1Z02 - chains A and B of the 3 polymer chains in the assembly; structure by X-ray diffraction, 1.80 A resolution.

[Chain A (and B)]
Name: 2-oxo-1,2-dihydroquinoline 8-monooxygenase, oxygenase component
Source organism: Pseudomonas putida
Notes: EC 1.14.13.61; chain B of this document is another copy of the same molecule, construct and numbering; everything in this record applies to it too
UniProt: O05935 (O05935_PSEPU); residues 1-446 here = UniProt positions 1-446
Sequence (446 residues; row label = number of the first residue in the row):
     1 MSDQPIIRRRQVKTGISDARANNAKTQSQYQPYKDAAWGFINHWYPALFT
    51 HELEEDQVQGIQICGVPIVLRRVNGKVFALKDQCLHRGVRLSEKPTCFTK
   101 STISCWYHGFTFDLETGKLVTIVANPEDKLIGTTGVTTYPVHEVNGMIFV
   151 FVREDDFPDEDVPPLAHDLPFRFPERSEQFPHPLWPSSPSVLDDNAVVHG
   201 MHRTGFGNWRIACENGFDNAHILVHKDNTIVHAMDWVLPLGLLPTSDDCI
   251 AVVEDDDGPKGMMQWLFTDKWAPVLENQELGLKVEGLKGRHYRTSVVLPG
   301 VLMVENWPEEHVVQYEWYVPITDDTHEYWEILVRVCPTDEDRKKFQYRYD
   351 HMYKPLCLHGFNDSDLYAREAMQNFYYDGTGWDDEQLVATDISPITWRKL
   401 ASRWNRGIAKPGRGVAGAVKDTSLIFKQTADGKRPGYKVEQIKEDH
Not modelled in the structure: 1-15, 443-446
Bound ions: 2Fe-2S cluster Fe: Cys84, His86, Cys105, His108; Fe ion: His221, His225, Asp365
Ligand contacts: 2Fe-2S cluster (FES): Cys84, His86, Arg87, Val89, Cys105, Tyr107, His108, Gly109, Phe110
Reported in the primary citation:
  - contacts within the chain: Asp218-His221 (hydrogen bond)
  - conformationally variable residues (helix shift, side-chain flip): Asp218, His221 to His225
  - 2Fe-2S cluster coordination: His86, His108

[Chain A / chain B interface]
Contacting residue pairs - 99 pairs, chain A then chain B:
  Gln83(A) - Phe375(B)
  Leu85(A) - Gln386(B)  hydrogen bond (backbone-backbone)
  His86(A) - Glu385(B)
  His86(A) - Gln386(B)  hydrogen bond (backbone-backbone)
  His86(A) - Leu387(B)
  His86(A) - Asp391(B)  salt bridge
  Arg87(A) - Ile211(B)
  Arg87(A) - Glu214(B)  salt bridge
  Arg87(A) - Met372(B)
  Arg87(A) - Phe375(B)
  Arg87(A) - Tyr376(B)  hydrogen bond
  Arg87(A) - Glu385(B)  salt bridge
  Arg87(A) - Arg398(B)
  Gly88(A) - Phe375(B)
  Val89(A) - Ala371(B)
  Val89(A) - Met372(B)  hydrophobic
  Glu93(A) - Ala371(B)
  Lys94(A) - Leu223(B)
  Phe98(A) - Leu223(B)  hydrophobic
  Phe98(A) - Leu282(B)  hydrophobic
  Thr99(A) - Leu280(B)
  Thr102(A) - Leu280(B)
  Cys105(A) - Leu223(B)
  Trp106(A) - Leu223(B)
  Trp106(A) - Val224(B)
  Trp106(A) - Tyr367(B)
  Trp106(A) - Ala368(B)  hydrophobic
  Trp106(A) - Ala371(B)  hydrophobic
  Tyr107(A) - Asn215(B)  hydrogen bond
  Tyr107(A) - His221(B)
  Tyr107(A) - Val224(B)  hydrophobic
  Tyr107(A) - Met372(B)  hydrophobic
  His108(A) - Asp218(B)  salt bridge
  His108(A) - Ala220(B)
  Gly109(A) - Leu223(B)
  Phe110(A) - Gln386(B)
  Phe110(A) - Val388(B)  hydrophobic
  Thr111(A) - Leu280(B)
  Val120(A) - Glu279(B)
  Thr121(A) - Asn277(B)  hydrogen bond
  Thr121(A) - Leu280(B)
  Ile122(A) - Asn277(B)
  Val123(A) - Leu240(B)
  Val123(A) - Asn277(B)
  Val123(A) - Leu280(B)  hydrophobic
  Ala124(A) - Ala220(B)  hydrophobic
  Ala124(A) - Leu240(B)
  Ala124(A) - Leu243(B)
  Ala124(A) - Val274(B)
  Asn125(A) - Leu243(B)
  Asn125(A) - Ala389(B)
  Asn125(A) - Thr390(B)
  Pro126(A) - Glu276(B)
  Pro126(A) - Asn277(B)
  Asp128(A) - Val388(B)
  Asp128(A) - Ala389(B)  hydrogen bond (side chain-backbone)
  Lys129(A) - Ala19(B)
  Leu130(A) - Ser17(B)
  Leu130(A) - Ala19(B)  hydrophobic
  Leu130(A) - Arg20(B)
  Leu130(A) - Gln386(B)
  Leu130(A) - Val388(B)  hydrophobic
  Thr133(A) - Ser17(B)  hydrogen bond
  Thr133(A) - Ala19(B)
  Thr134(A) - Gln386(B)
  Arg413(A) - Asp378(B)
  Arg413(A) - Thr380(B)
  Gly414(A) - Asn374(B)
  Gly414(A) - Phe375(B)
  Gly414(A) - Asp378(B)  hydrogen bond (backbone-side chain)
  Gly414(A) - Thr380(B)  hydrogen bond (backbone-side chain)
  Val415(A) - Asn374(B)
  Ala416(A) - Asn374(B)
  Ala418(A) - Asp378(B)
  Val419(A) - Tyr377(B)  hydrophobic
  Val419(A) - Asp378(B)
  Asp421(A) - Lys420(B)
  Thr422(A) - Asp324(B)
  Ser423(A) - Phe206(B)
  Ser423(A) - Gly207(B)
  Ser423(A) - Asp324(B)  hydrogen bond (side chain-backbone)
  Ser423(A) - Thr325(B)
  Ser423(A) - Pro435(B)
  Leu424(A) - Phe206(B)
  Leu424(A) - Glu370(B)
  Phe426(A) - Lys420(B)
  Phe426(A) - Ile425(B)  hydrophobic
  Phe426(A) - Phe426(B)  hydrophobic
  Phe426(A) - Thr429(B)
  Lys427(A) - Phe206(B)
  Lys427(A) - Glu370(B)  salt bridge
  Lys427(A) - Arg434(B)
  Thr429(A) - Thr429(B)
  Ala430(A) - Thr429(B)
  Ala430(A) - Gly432(B)
  Ala430(A) - Lys433(B)
  Ala430(A) - Arg434(B)
  Asp431(A) - Arg434(B)  salt bridge
  Ile442(A) - Tyr367(B)
Interface residues without a listed pair, chain A (48 interface residues in all): Arg90, Thr96
Interface residues without a listed pair, chain B (55 interface residues in all): Asp227, Gly241, Gln373, Asp384, Asp421
From the paper, about this interface:
  - specific contacts: His108(A)-Asp218(B) (hydrogen bond)

[In short]
48 residues of chain A and 55 residues of chain B are in contact, with 10 hydrogen bonds and 6 salt bridges.
Polar contacts include His86(A)-Asp391(B), Arg87(A)-Glu214(B) and Arg87(A)-Glu385(B). The paper describes a
hydrogen bond between His108(A) and Asp218(B). From the paper: 2Fe-2S cluster coordination by His86(A) and
His108(A); conformational variability at Asp218(A) and His221(A).
Chain A and chain B are both 2-oxo-1,2-dihydroquinoline 8-monooxygenase, oxygenase component (Pseudomonas
putida); the structure, 2-Oxoquinoline 8-Monooxygenase Component: Active site Modulation by Rieske-[2fe-2S]
Center Oxidation/Reduction, was determined by X-ray diffraction together with 1Z01 and 1Z03 from the same
study.
